Entry 6S7O (electron microscopy, 3.50 A resolution); this record covers chains D and F of the 8 polymer chains in the assembly.

# Chain D
Protein: Dolichyl-diphosphooligosaccharide--protein glycosyltransferase subunit DAD1
From: Homo sapiens
Reference sequence: P61803 (DAD1_HUMAN); numbering as in UniProt (aligned over 1-113)
Amino-acid sequence (113 residues; numbered 1 to 113; the number before each row is that of its first residue):
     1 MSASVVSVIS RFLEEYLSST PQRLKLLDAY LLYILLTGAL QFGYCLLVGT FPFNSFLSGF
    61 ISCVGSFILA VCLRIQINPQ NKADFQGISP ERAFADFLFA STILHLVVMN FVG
Unresolved in the structure: 1-3
Curated features (UniProtKB/Swiss-Prot):
  - modified residue: Ser2 (N-acetylserine)
Small-molecule neighbours:
  - EGY ((4R,7R)-4-hydroxy-N,N,N-trimethyl-4,9-dioxo-7-[(undecanoyloxy)methyl]-3,5,8-trioxa-4lambda~5~-phosphadocosan-1-aminium): Arg92, Ala95, Asp96, Leu98, Phe99, Thr102
  - KZB ((2S,3R,4R,5S,6S)-2-(hydroxymethyl)-6-[(1S,2R,3R,4R,5'S,6S,7R,8S,9R,12R,13R,15S,16S,18R)-5',7,9,13-tetramethyl-3,15-bis(oxidanyl)spiro[5-oxapentacyclo[10.8.0.02,9.04,8.013,18]icosane-6,2'-oxane]-16-yl]oxy-oxane-3,4,5-triol): Phe42, Cys45, Leu46, Gly49, Phe53, Phe56, Leu57, Phe60, Ile61

# Chain F
Protein: Dolichyl-diphosphooligosaccharide--protein glycosyltransferase subunit 2
From: Homo sapiens
Reference sequence: P04844 (RPN2_HUMAN); residues 1-631 here = UniProt positions 1-631
Amino-acid sequence (631 residues; each row starts with the number of its first residue):
     1 MAPPGSSTVF LLALTIIAST WALTPTHYLT KHDVERLKAS LDRPFTNLES AFYSIVGLSS
    61 LGAQVPDAKK ACTYIRSNLD PSNVDSLFYA AQASQALSGC EISISNETKD LLLAAVSEDS
   121 SVTQIYHAVA ALSGFGLPLA SQEALSALTA RLSKEETVLA TVQALQTASH LSQQADLRSI
   181 VEEIEDLVAR LDELGGVYLQ FEEGLETTAL FVAATYKLMD HVGTEPSIKE DQVIQLMNAI
   241 FSKKNFESLS EAFSVASAAA VLSHNRYHVP VVVVPEGSAS DTHEQAILRL QVTNVLSQPL
   301 TQATVKLEHA KSVASRATVL QKTSFTPVGD VFELNFMNVK FSSGYYDFLV EVEGDNRYIA
   361 NTVELRVKIS TEVGITNVDL STVDKDQSIA PKTTRVTYPA KAKGTFIADS HQNFALFFQL
   421 VDVNTGAELT PHQTFVRLHN QKTGQEVVFV AEPDNKNVYK FELDTSERKI EFDSASGTYT
   481 LYLIIGDATL KNPILWNVAD VVIKFPEEEA PSTVLSQNLF TPKQEIQHLF REPEKRPPTV
   541 VSNTFTALIL SPLLLLFALW IRIGANVSNF TFAPSTIIFH LGHAAMLGLM YVYWTQLNMF
   601 QTLKYLAILG SVTFLAGNRM LAQQAVKRTA H
Unresolved in the structure: 1-367, 386-390, 409-413, 507-517, 630-631
Curated features (UniProtKB/Swiss-Prot):
  - glycosylation: Asn106 (N-linked (GlcNAc...) asparagine)
  - cross-link: Lys154 (Glycyl lysine isopeptide (Lys-Gly) (interchain with G-Cter in ubiquitin))
Small-molecule neighbours:
  - EGY ((4R,7R)-4-hydroxy-N,N,N-trimethyl-4,9-dioxo-7-[(undecanoyloxy)methyl]-3,5,8-trioxa-4lambda~5~-phosphadocosan-1-aminium), molecule 1: Phe579, Leu606, Gly610, Ser611, Thr613, Phe614, Gly617, Asn618, Leu621
  - EGY, molecule 2: Tyr593, Trp594, Leu597, Asn598, Met599, Phe600
  - KZB ((2S,3R,4R,5S,6S)-2-(hydroxymethyl)-6-[(1S,2R,3R,4R,5'S,6S,7R,8S,9R,12R,13R,15S,16S,18R)-5',7,9,13-tetramethyl-3,15-bis(oxidanyl)spiro[5-oxapentacyclo[10.8.0.02,9.04,8.013,18]icosane-6,2'-oxane]-16-yl]oxy-oxane-3,4,5-triol), molecule 1: Thr546, Leu550, Tyr591
  - KZB, molecule 2: Leu581, Ala584, Ala585, Gly588, Tyr591, Val592, Gln596
  - KZB, molecule 3: Ala585, Leu589, Val592, Gln596, Leu597, Gln601, Tyr605

# How chain D and chain F interact
Residue-residue contacts (34):
  Gln22(D) with Ile563(F)
  Lys25(D) with Ile563(F)
  Leu26(D) with Trp560(F); Ile563(F)
  Ala29(D) with Leu559(F), hydrophobic; Trp560(F)
  Tyr30(D) with Leu556(F), hydrophobic
  Tyr33(D) with Pro552(F); Leu553(F); Leu556(F), hydrophobic
  Leu36(D) with Leu555(F), hydrophobic
  Thr37(D) with Pro552(F)
  Leu40(D) with Leu548(F)
  Tyr44(D) with Phe545(F), hydrophobic
  Leu47(D) with Phe545(F), hydrophobic
  Val48(D) with Pro537(F), hydrophobic
  Phe51(D) with Glu534(F); Arg536(F)
  Pro90(D) with Arg628(F)
  Glu91(D) with Leu621(F); Gln624(F); Ala625(F); Arg628(F), salt bridge
  Leu98(D) with Phe579(F), hydrophobic
  Thr102(D) with Met586(F)
  Leu106(D) with Met590(F), hydrophobic; Leu603(F), hydrophobic; Leu606(F), hydrophobic
  Met109(D) with Met590(F), hydrophobic; Tyr593(F), hydrophobic; Trp594(F), hydrophobic
  Asn110(D) with Tyr593(F), hydrogen bond
  Val112(D) with Trp594(F)
  Gly113(D) with Trp594(F)
Also at the interface, not in a pair above, chain D (25 interface residues in all): Leu32, Ala95, His105
Also at the interface, not in a pair above, chain F (26 interface residues in all): Ala565, His583, Met599

# Overview
25 residues of chain D face 26 of chain F across their interface; the contacts include 1 hydrogen bond and 1
salt bridge. Polar contacts include Glu91(D)-Arg628(F) and Asn110(D)-Tyr593(F). One compound EGY molecule is
bound between chain D and chain F.
Chain D is Dolichyl-diphosphooligosaccharide--protein glycosyltransferase subunit DAD1 and chain F is
Dolichyl-diphosphooligosaccharide--protein glycosyltransferase subunit 2, both from Homo sapiens; the
structure, Cryo-EM structure of human oligosaccharyltransferase complex OST-A, was determined by electron
microscopy (same publication as 6S7T).
